PDB entry 2C7S | X-ray diffraction, 1.95 A resolution | chain A

# Chain A
Name: Receptor-type tyrosine-protein phosphatase kappa
Source organism: Homo sapiens
Notes: EC 3.1.3.48
UniProtKB: Q15262 (PTPRK_HUMAN); residues 866-1155 here correspond to UniProt positions 865-1154 (UniProt number = residue number - 1)
Amino-acid sequence (313 residues; each row starts with the number of its first residue):
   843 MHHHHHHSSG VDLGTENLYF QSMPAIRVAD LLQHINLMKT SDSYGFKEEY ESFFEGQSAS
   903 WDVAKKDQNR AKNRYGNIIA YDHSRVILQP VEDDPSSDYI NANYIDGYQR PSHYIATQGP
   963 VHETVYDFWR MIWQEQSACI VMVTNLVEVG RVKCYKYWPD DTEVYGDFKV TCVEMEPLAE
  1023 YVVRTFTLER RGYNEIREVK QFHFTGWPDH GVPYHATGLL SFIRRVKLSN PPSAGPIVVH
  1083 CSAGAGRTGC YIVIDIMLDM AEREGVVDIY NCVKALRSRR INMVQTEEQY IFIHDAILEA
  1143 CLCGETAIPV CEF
Disordered / not traced: 843-864, 934-935
Swiss-Prot annotation at these positions:
  - active site: Cys1083 (Phosphocysteine intermediate)
  - binding site (substrate): Asp1051, Cys1083 to Arg1089, Gln1127
Disulfides: Cys1145-Cys1153

# In short
UniProt lists active-site residue Cys1083 and 9 substrate-binding residues.
Chain A is Receptor-type tyrosine-protein phosphatase kappa (Homo sapiens); the structure, Crystal structure
of human protein tyrosine phosphatase kappa at 1.95A resolution, was determined by X-ray diffraction,
deposited together with 2A3K.
